5WRI - chains A and D of the 4 polymer chains in the assembly; structure by X-ray diffraction, 1.60 A resolution.

== Chain A ==
Protein: Protein-tyrosine sulfotransferase 1
Organism: Homo sapiens
Notes: EC 2.8.2.20
Reference sequence: O60507 (TPST1_HUMAN); residue numbers follow UniProt; this construct covers 43-341
Chain sequence (320 residues; row label = number of the first residue in the row):
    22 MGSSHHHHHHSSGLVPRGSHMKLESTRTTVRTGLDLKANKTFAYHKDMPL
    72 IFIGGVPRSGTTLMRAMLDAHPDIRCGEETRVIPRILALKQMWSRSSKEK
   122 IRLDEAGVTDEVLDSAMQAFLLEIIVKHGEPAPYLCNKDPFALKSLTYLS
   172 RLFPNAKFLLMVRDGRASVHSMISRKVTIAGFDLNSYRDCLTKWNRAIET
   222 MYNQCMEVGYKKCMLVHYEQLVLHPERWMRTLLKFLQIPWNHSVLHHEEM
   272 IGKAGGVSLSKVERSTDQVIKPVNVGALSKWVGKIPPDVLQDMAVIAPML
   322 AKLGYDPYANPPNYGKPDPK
Unresolved in the structure: 22-64, 339-341
Differences from the reference sequence: expression tag (22-42)
Swiss-Prot annotation at these positions:
  - region: Arg102 to Arg106 (Interaction with peptide substrate)
  - active site: Glu100 (Proton donor/acceptor)
  - binding site (3'-phosphoadenylyl sulfate): Arg79 to Thr83, Arg184, Ser192, Arg196, Tyr239, Ser286 to Asn295, Lys301
  - site (Transition state stabilizer): Lys159, Ser286
  - glycosylation (N-linked (GlcNAc...) asparagine): Asn60, Asn262
  - mutagenesis: Asn60 (N60A: Loss of one glycosylation site. Loss of N-glycosylation; when associated with A-262), Asn262 (N262A: Loss of one glycosylation site. Loss of N-glycosylation; when associated with A-60)
Disulfides: Cys97-Cys157, Cys226-Cys234
Metal / ion sites: Mg2+: Asp90, His92, Ile95, Gly276; Zn2+: His263, His267 (shared with 2 residues of chain B)
Small-molecule neighbours: adenosine-3'-5'-diphosphate (A3P): Pro78, Arg79, Ser80, Gly81, Thr82, Thr83, Leu84, Lys159, Arg184, Ser192, Arg196, Tyr239, Val243, His268, Ser286, Gln289, Val290, Lys292, Pro293, Val294, Asn295, Ala298, Lys301
Reported in the primary citation:
  - catalytic residues: Arg79, Glu100, Lys159, Ser286

== Chain D ==
Protein: Asp-phe-glu-asp-tyr-glu-phe-asp
Chain sequence (8 residues; numbered 1002 to 1009; the number before each row is that of its first residue):
  1002 DFEDYEFD

== Interface between chain A and chain D ==
Contacting residue pairs (27):
  Pro78(A) - Tyr1006(D)  hydrophobic
  Glu100(A) - Tyr1006(D)  hydrogen bond
  Arg102(A) - Glu1004(D)  hydrogen bond (side chain-backbone)
  Arg102(A) - Asp1005(D)  hydrogen bond (side chain-backbone)
  Arg106(A) - Phe1003(D)
  Arg106(A) - Glu1007(D)  salt bridge
  Ala109(A) - Asp1009(D)
  Pro161(A) - Tyr1006(D)  hydrophobic
  Phe162(A) - Glu1007(D)
  Phe162(A) - Phe1008(D)  hydrophobic
  Lys165(A) - Phe1008(D)
  Lys165(A) - Asp1009(D)  hydrogen bond (side chain-backbone)
  Val198(A) - Asp1005(D)
  Val198(A) - Tyr1006(D)  hydrophobic
  Thr199(A) - Glu1004(D)
  Thr199(A) - Asp1005(D)  hydrogen bond (side chain-backbone)
  Thr199(A) - Tyr1006(D)  hydrogen bond (backbone-backbone)
  Ile200(A) - Tyr1006(D)
  Ile200(A) - Phe1008(D)  hydrophobic
  Ala201(A) - Glu1004(D)  hydrogen bond (backbone-side chain)
  Ala201(A) - Tyr1006(D)  hydrogen bond (backbone-backbone)
  Ala201(A) - Glu1007(D)
  Ala201(A) - Phe1008(D)  hydrogen bond (backbone-backbone)
  Phe203(A) - Phe1008(D)  hydrophobic
  Arg217(A) - Phe1008(D)
  Ala218(A) - Phe1008(D)  hydrophobic
  Arg285(A) - Asp1005(D)  salt bridge
Also at the interface, not in a pair above, chain A (18 interface residues in all): Lys197, Lys214
From the paper, about this interface:
  - pairs named by the authors: Arg285(A)-Asp1005(D)
  - interface residues, chain A: Arg285(A)

== In short ==
18 residues of chain A face 7 of chain D across their interface, with 9 hydrogen bonds and 2 salt bridges.
Among the polar pairs are Arg106(A)-Glu1007(D), Arg285(A)-Asp1005(D) and Glu100(A)-Tyr1006(D). The paper
describes a contact between Arg285(A) and Asp1005(D). The paper reports catalytic residues Arg79(A), Glu100(A)
and Lys159(A) among others; the interface residue Arg285(A).
Here chain A is Protein-tyrosine sulfotransferase 1 (Homo sapiens) and chain D is
Asp-phe-glu-asp-tyr-glu-phe-asp. Entry 5WRI (Crystal structure of human tyrosylprotein sulfotransferase-1
complexed with PAP and C4 peptide) was determined by X-ray diffraction, deposited together with 5WRJ.
